Entry 8HQZ (electron microscopy, 3.80 A resolution); this record covers chains d and f of the 13 polymer chains in the assembly.

== Chain d (and f) ==
Protein: L-shaped tail fiber assembly
From: Escherichia phage DT57C
Notes: chain f of this document is another copy of the same molecule, construct and numbering; everything in this record applies to it too
UniProtKB: A0A0A7RZ88 (A0A0A7RZ88_9CAUD); residues 1-1076 here = UniProt positions 1-1076
Amino-acid sequence (1076 residues; row label = number of the first residue in the row):
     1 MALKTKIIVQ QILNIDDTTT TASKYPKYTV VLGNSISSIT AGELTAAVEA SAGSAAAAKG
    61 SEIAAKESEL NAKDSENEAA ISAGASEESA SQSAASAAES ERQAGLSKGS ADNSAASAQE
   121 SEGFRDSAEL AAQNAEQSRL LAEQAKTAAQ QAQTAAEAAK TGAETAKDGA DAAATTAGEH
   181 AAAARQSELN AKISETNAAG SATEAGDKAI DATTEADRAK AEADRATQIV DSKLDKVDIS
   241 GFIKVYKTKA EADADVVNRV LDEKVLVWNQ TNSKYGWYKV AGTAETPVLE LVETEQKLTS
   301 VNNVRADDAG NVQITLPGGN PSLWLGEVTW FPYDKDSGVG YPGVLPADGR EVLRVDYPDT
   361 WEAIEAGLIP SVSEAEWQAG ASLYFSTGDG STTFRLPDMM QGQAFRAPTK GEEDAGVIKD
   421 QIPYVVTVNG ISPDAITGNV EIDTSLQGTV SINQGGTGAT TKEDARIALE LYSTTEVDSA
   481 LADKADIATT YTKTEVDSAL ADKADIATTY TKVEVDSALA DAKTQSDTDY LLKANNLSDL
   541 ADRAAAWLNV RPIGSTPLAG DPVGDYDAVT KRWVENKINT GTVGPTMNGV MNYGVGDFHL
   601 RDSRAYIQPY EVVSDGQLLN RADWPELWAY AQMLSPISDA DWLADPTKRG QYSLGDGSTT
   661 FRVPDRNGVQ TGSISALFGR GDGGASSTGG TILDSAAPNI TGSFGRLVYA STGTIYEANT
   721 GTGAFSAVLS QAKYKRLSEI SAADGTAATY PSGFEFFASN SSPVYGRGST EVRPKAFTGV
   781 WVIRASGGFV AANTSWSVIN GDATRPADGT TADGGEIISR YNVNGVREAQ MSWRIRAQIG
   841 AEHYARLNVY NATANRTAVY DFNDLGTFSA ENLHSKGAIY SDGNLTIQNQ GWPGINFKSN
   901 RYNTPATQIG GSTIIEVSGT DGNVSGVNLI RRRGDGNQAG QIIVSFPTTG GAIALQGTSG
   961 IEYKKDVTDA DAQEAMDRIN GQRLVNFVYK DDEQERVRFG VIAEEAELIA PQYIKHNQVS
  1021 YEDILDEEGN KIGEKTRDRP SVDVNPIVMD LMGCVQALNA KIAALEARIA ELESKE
Disordered / not traced: 1-5, 52-1076 (chain f: 1-7, 55-1076)

== Interface between chain d and chain f ==
Contacting residue pairs (17; chain d residue first):
  Asn34(d) with Asn34(f), hydrogen bond
  Ser35(d) with Asn34(f), hydrogen bond; Ser38(f); Ile39(f), hydrogen bond (side chain-backbone)
  Ile36(d) with Ser38(f); Ile39(f), hydrogen bond (backbone-backbone)
  Ser37(d) with Ser38(f)
  Ile39(d) with Ser37(f); Ile39(f); Glu43(f)
  Thr40(d) with Ser37(f); Ile39(f)
  Ala41(d) with Ser37(f), hydrogen bond (backbone-side chain); Ile39(f)
  Leu44(d) with Ala46(f), hydrophobic
  Val48(d) with Ala46(f)
  Ser51(d) with Gly53(f)
Interface residues without a listed pair, chain d (11 interface residues in all): Ala47
Interface residues without a listed pair, chain f (11 interface residues in all): Thr40, Gly42, Glu49, Ala50

== In short ==
The chain d/chain f interface involves 11 residues from each chain; the contacts include 5 hydrogen bonds.
Among the polar pairs are Asn34(d)-Asn34(f), Ser35(d)-Asn34(f) and Ser35(d)-Ile39(f).
Chain d and chain f are both L-shaped tail fiber assembly (Escherichia phage DT57C); the structure, Baseplate
of DT57C bacteriophage in the full state, was determined by electron microscopy, deposited together with 8HO3,
8HQK, 8HQO, 8HRE and 8HRG.
